Entry 1GCT (X-ray diffraction, 1.60 A resolution); this record covers chains B and C of the 4 polymer chains in the assembly.

[Chain B]
Name: Gamma-chymotrypsin A
Organism: Bos taurus
Notes: EC 3.4.21.1
Reference sequence: P00766 (CTRA_BOVIN); residues 16-146 here = UniProt positions 16-146
Sequence (131 residues; numbered 16 to 146; the number before each row is that of its first residue):
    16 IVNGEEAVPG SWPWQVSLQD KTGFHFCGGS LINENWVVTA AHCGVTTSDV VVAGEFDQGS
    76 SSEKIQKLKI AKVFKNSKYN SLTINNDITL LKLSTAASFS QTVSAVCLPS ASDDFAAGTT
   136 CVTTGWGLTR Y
Disulfides: C42-C58
Swiss-Prot annotation at these positions:
  - active site (Charge relay system): H57, D102

[Chain C]
Name: Gamma-chymotrypsin A
Organism: Bos taurus
Notes: EC 3.4.21.1
Reference sequence: P00766 (CTRA_BOVIN); residue numbers follow UniProt; this construct covers 149-245
Sequence (97 residues; each row starts with the number of its first residue):
   149 ANTPDRLQQA SLPLLSNTNC KKYWGTKIKD AMICAGASGV SSCMGDSGGP LVCKKNGAWT
   209 LVGIVSWGSS TCSTSTPGVY ARVTALVNWV QQTLAAN
Unresolved in the structure: 149-150
Disulfides: C168-C182, C191-C220
Swiss-Prot annotation at these positions:
  - active site: S195 (Charge relay system)

[How chain B and chain C interact]
Contacting residue pairs - 154 pairs, chain B then chain C:
  I16(B) - Q156(C)
  I16(B) - Q157(C)
  I16(B) - A158(C)  hydrophobic
  I16(B) - S189(C)
  I16(B) - D194(C)  hydrogen bond (backbone-side chain)
  V17(B) - V188(C)
  V17(B) - S189(C)  hydrogen bond (backbone-backbone)
  V17(B) - C220(C)  hydrophobic
  V17(B) - T222(C)
  N18(B) - G187(C)  hydrogen bond (side chain-backbone)
  N18(B) - V188(C)
  N18(B) - T222(C)
  G19(B) - Q157(C)
  E20(B) - Q156(C)
  E20(B) - Q157(C)  hydrogen bond
  E21(B) - R154(C)
  E21(B) - L155(C)
  E21(B) - Q156(C)
  A22(B) - L155(C)  hydrogen bond (backbone-backbone)
  A22(B) - Q157(C)
  W27(B) - Q157(C)  hydrogen bond
  W27(B) - W207(C)
  W29(B) - W207(C)  hydrophobic
  Q30(B) - L155(C)
  Q30(B) - P198(C)
  H40(B) - G193(C)  hydrogen bond (side chain-backbone)
  F41(B) - G193(C)
  C42(B) - G193(C)
  C42(B) - S195(C)
  G43(B) - S195(C)  hydrogen bond (backbone-backbone)
  G43(B) - G196(C)
  G43(B) - G197(C)
  G44(B) - G196(C)
  G44(B) - G197(C)
  S45(B) - P198(C)
  I47(B) - V238(C)  hydrophobic
  I47(B) - L242(C)  hydrophobic
  N48(B) - L242(C)
  W51(B) - L242(C)  hydrophobic
  W51(B) - N245(C)
  V53(B) - G196(C)
  V53(B) - L209(C)  hydrophobic
  T54(B) - G196(C)
  A55(B) - G196(C)
  A55(B) - I212(C)
  A55(B) - V213(C)
  H57(B) - S195(C)  hydrogen bond
  H57(B) - S214(C)
  C58(B) - S195(C)
  F71(B) - D153(C)
  F71(B) - R154(C)
  F71(B) - L155(C)  hydrogen bond (backbone-backbone)
  D72(B) - D153(C)
  D72(B) - R154(C)  salt bridge
  Q73(B) - D153(C)  hydrogen bond (backbone-backbone)
  F89(B) - W237(C)
  F89(B) - T241(C)
  F89(B) - N245(C)
  N91(B) - L234(C)
  N91(B) - W237(C)
  T98(B) - M180(C)
  I99(B) - M180(C)
  I99(B) - S214(C)
  I99(B) - W215(C)
  N100(B) - K177(C)
  N100(B) - A179(C)
  N100(B) - M180(C)
  N101(B) - A179(C)
  N101(B) - L234(C)
  D102(B) - S214(C)  hydrogen bond
  D102(B) - A229(C)
  I103(B) - I212(C)  hydrophobic
  I103(B) - W237(C)  hydrophobic
  I103(B) - V238(C)  hydrophobic
  L105(B) - W237(C)  hydrophobic
  L105(B) - T241(C)
  L105(B) - L242(C)  hydrophobic
  K107(B) - N245(C)
  V121(B) - V200(C)  hydrophobic
  V121(B) - W207(C)
  V121(B) - L209(C)
  C122(B) - W207(C)  hydrogen bond (backbone-backbone)
  C122(B) - T208(C)
  C122(B) - L209(C)  hydrogen bond (backbone-backbone)
  L123(B) - T208(C)
  L123(B) - L209(C)  hydrophobic
  P124(B) - T208(C)
  P124(B) - L209(C)
  P124(B) - V231(C)
  P124(B) - T232(C)
  P124(B) - V235(C)
  S125(B) - T232(C)
  A126(B) - T232(C)
  A126(B) - V235(C)
  A126(B) - N236(C)
  D128(B) - T232(C)
  D129(B) - K203(C)  hydrogen bond (backbone-side chain)
  F130(B) - L162(C)  hydrophobic
  F130(B) - C201(C)  hydrophobic
  F130(B) - K203(C)
  F130(B) - T208(C)
  F130(B) - V210(C)  hydrophobic
  A131(B) - L162(C)
  A132(B) - L162(C)
  A132(B) - L163(C)
  A132(B) - S164(C)
  G133(B) - L162(C)  hydrogen bond (backbone-backbone)
  T134(B) - L160(C)
  T134(B) - P161(C)
  T134(B) - L162(C)  hydrogen bond (backbone-backbone)
  T135(B) - S159(C)
  T135(B) - L160(C)
  C136(B) - A158(C)
  C136(B) - S159(C)
  C136(B) - L160(C)  hydrogen bond (backbone-backbone)
  C136(B) - L162(C)  hydrophobic
  C136(B) - L199(C)  hydrophobic
  C136(B) - V200(C)
  C136(B) - C201(C)  disulfide
  V137(B) - A158(C)
  V137(B) - S159(C)
  V137(B) - P198(C)
  V137(B) - L199(C)
  V137(B) - V200(C)  hydrogen bond (backbone-backbone)
  V137(B) - W207(C)  hydrophobic
  T138(B) - Q157(C)
  T138(B) - A158(C)  hydrogen bond (backbone-backbone)
  T138(B) - S190(C)
  T138(B) - P198(C)  hydrogen bond (side chain-backbone)
  T138(B) - V213(C)
  T139(B) - Q156(C)
  T139(B) - Q157(C)
  T139(B) - P198(C)
  G140(B) - L155(C)
  G140(B) - Q156(C)  hydrogen bond (backbone-backbone)
  G140(B) - D194(C)
  W141(B) - T151(C)
  W141(B) - P152(C)
  W141(B) - D153(C)  hydrogen bond (side chain-backbone)
  W141(B) - R154(C)
  W141(B) - L155(C)
  W141(B) - D194(C)
  G142(B) - T151(C)
  G142(B) - P152(C)
  G142(B) - M192(C)
  G142(B) - G193(C)
  G142(B) - D194(C)  hydrogen bond (backbone-side chain)
  L143(B) - T151(C)
  L143(B) - C191(C)
  L143(B) - M192(C)  hydrogen bond (backbone-backbone)
  T144(B) - P152(C)
  Y146(B) - M192(C)  hydrophobic
  Y146(B) - S218(C)
  Y146(B) - T219(C)
Also at the interface, not in a pair above, chain B (64 interface residues in all): G74, K90, T104
Also at the interface, not in a pair above, chain C (59 interface residues in all): A206, Y228, Q239
Inter-chain disulfides: C136(B)-C201(C)

[Overview]
64 residues of chain B and 59 residues of chain C are in contact; the contacts include 1 disulfide bond, 25
hydrogen bonds and 1 salt bridge. Polar pairs include D72(B)-R154(C), I16(B)-D194(C) and N18(B)-G187(C).
Here chain B is Gamma-chymotrypsin A and chain C is Gamma-chymotrypsin A, both from Bos taurus. Entry 1GCT (Is
gamma-chymotrypsin A tetrapeptide acyl-enzyme adduct of gamma-chymotrypsin?) was determined by X-ray
diffraction.
